PDB entry 5TXL | X-ray diffraction, 2.50 A resolution | chains A and P of the 4 polymer chains in the assembly

# Chain A
Name: HIV-1 reverse transcriptase P66 subunit
Source organism: Human immunodeficiency virus type 1 group M subtype B (isolate BH10)
Notes: EC 2.7.7.49
Reference sequence: P03366 (POL_HV1B1); residues 1-554 here correspond to UniProt positions 600-1153 (UniProt number = residue number + 599)
Sequence (556 residues; row label = number of the first residue in the row; numbers below 1 keep their minus sign (Met-1 is residue -1)):
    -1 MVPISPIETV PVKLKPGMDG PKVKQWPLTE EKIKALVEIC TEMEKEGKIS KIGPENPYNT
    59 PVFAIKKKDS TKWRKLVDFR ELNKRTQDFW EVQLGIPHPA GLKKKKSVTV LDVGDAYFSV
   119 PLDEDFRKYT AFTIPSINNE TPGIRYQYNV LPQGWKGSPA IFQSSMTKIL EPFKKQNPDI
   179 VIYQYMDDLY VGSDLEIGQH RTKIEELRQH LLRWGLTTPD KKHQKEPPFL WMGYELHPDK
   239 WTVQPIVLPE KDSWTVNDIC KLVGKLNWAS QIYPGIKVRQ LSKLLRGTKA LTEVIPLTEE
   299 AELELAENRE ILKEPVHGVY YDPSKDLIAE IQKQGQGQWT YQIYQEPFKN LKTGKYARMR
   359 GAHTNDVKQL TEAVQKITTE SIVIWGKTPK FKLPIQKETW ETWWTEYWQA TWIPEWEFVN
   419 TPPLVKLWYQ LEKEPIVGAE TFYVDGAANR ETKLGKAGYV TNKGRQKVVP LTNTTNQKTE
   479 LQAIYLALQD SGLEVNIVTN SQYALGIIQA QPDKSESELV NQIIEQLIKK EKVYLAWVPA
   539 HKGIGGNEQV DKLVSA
Differences from the reference sequence: initiating methionine (-1); expression tag (0); engineered mutation Cys258 (Gln857 in P03366), Ser280 (Cys879 in P03366), Asn498 (Asp1097 in P03366)
Metal / ion sites: Mg2+ site 1: Asp110, Val111, Asp185 (together with 2'-deoxyadenosine 5'-triphosphate); Mg2+ site 2: Asp443, Asp549
Residues lining bound ligands: 2'-deoxyadenosine 5'-triphosphate (DTP): Lys65, Arg72, Leu74, Asp110, Val111, Gly112, Asp113, Ala114, Tyr115, Gln151, Met184, Asp185
UniProt features mapped onto this chain:
  - region: Phe227 to His235 (RT 'primer grip')
  - motif: Trp398 to Trp414 (Tryptophan repeat motif)
  - binding site (Mg(2+)): Asp110, Asp185, Asp186, Asp443, Glu478, Asp549
  - site: Trp401 (Essential for RT p66/p51 heterodimerization), Trp414 (Essential for RT p66/p51 heterodimerization), Phe440, Tyr441 (Cleavage)
From the paper describing this entry:
  - Mg2+ coordination: Asp110, Val111, Asp185
  - catalytic residues: Asp110, Asp185
  - binding site for 2'-deoxyadenosine 5'-triphosphate: Arg72, Tyr115, Gln151
  - contacts within the chain: Arg72-Gln151 (hydrogen bond)
  - binding site for the 27-nt DNA strand: Ala62
  - mutagenesis - D498N: unchanged catalytic activity (citing earlier work)

# Chain P
Molecule: 21-nt DNA strand
Sequence (21 nucleotides; each row starts with the number of its first residue):
   802 ACAGTCCCTG TTCGGXCGCC G
Not modelled in the structure: 802
Modified / non-standard residues: MRG (N2-(3-mercaptopropyl)-2'-deoxyguanosine-5'-monophosphate) at position 817

# Interface between chain A and chain P
Pairs across the interface - 35 pairs, chain A then chain P:
  Tyr115(A) - DG822(P)  base contact
  Tyr183(A) - DC821(P)  hydrogen bond to the base
  Tyr183(A) - DG822(P)  sugar contact
  Met184(A) - DG822(P)  sugar contact
  Asp185(A) - DG822(P)  sugar contact
  Asp186(A) - DG822(P)  phosphate contact
  Met230(A) - DC821(P)  phosphate contact
  Met230(A) - DG822(P)  phosphate contact
  Gly231(A) - DC821(P)  phosphate contact
  Cys258(A) - MRG_817(P)  covalent bond
  Cys258(A) - DC818(P)  sugar contact
  Lys259(A) - DC818(P)  phosphate contact
  Lys259(A) - DG819(P)  phosphate contact
  Gly262(A) - DG819(P)  sugar contact
  Lys263(A) - DG819(P)  phosphate contact
  Lys263(A) - DC820(P)  phosphate contact
  Trp266(A) - DC820(P)  sugar contact
  Leu283(A) - MRG_817(P)  base contact
  Arg358(A) - DT812(P)  salt bridge to the phosphate
  Gly359(A) - DG811(P)  phosphate contact
  Ala360(A) - DG811(P)  hydrogen bond to the phosphate
  His361(A) - DT810(P)  salt bridge to the phosphate
  Arg448(A) - DG805(P)  base contact
  Arg448(A) - DT806(P)  hydrogen bond to the base
  Arg448(A) - DC807(P)  sugar contact
  Arg448(A) - DC808(P)  phosphate contact
  Lys451(A) - DC808(P)  salt bridge to the phosphate
  Thr473(A) - DC808(P)  phosphate contact
  Thr473(A) - DC809(P)  hydrogen bond to the phosphate
  Gln475(A) - DC808(P)  sugar contact
  Gln475(A) - DC809(P)  phosphate contact
  Lys476(A) - DC809(P)  phosphate contact
  Tyr501(A) - DC809(P)  phosphate contact
  Tyr501(A) - DT810(P)  hydrogen bond to the phosphate
  Ile505(A) - DT810(P)  phosphate contact
Also at the interface, not in a pair above, chain A (29 interface residues in all): Ile94, Pro157, Asn255, Leu289, Arg356
Also at the interface, not in a pair above, chain P (15 interface residues in all): DT813

# In short
Chain A and chain P form an interface of 29 and 15 residues respectively; the contacts include 1 covalent
bond, 5 hydrogen bonds and 3 salt bridges. Among the polar pairs are Tyr183(A)-DC821(P), Arg448(A)-DT806(P)
and Ala360(A)-DG811(P). Chain A binds 2'-deoxyadenosine 5'-triphosphate. The paper reports catalytic residues
Asp110(A) and Asp185(A); D498N of chain A leaves catalytic activity unchanged.
Chain A is HIV-1 reverse transcriptase P66 subunit (Human immunodeficiency virus type 1 group M subtype B
(isolate BH10)) and chain P is a 21-nt DNA strand; the structure, Structure of HIV-1 reverse transcriptase
(RT) ternary complex with a double stranded DNA and an incoming ..., was determined by X-ray diffraction
together with 5TXM, 5TXN, 5TXO and 5TXP from the same study.
